3S17 - chains B and C of the 12 polymer chains in the assembly; structure by X-ray diffraction, 3.20 A resolution.

# Chain B
Protein: DNA-directed RNA polymerase II subunit RPB2
Source organism: Saccharomyces cerevisiae
Notes: EC 2.7.7.6
UniProtKB: P08518 (RPB2_YEAST); numbering as in UniProt (aligned over 1-1224)
Chain sequence (1224 residues; each row starts with the number of its first residue):
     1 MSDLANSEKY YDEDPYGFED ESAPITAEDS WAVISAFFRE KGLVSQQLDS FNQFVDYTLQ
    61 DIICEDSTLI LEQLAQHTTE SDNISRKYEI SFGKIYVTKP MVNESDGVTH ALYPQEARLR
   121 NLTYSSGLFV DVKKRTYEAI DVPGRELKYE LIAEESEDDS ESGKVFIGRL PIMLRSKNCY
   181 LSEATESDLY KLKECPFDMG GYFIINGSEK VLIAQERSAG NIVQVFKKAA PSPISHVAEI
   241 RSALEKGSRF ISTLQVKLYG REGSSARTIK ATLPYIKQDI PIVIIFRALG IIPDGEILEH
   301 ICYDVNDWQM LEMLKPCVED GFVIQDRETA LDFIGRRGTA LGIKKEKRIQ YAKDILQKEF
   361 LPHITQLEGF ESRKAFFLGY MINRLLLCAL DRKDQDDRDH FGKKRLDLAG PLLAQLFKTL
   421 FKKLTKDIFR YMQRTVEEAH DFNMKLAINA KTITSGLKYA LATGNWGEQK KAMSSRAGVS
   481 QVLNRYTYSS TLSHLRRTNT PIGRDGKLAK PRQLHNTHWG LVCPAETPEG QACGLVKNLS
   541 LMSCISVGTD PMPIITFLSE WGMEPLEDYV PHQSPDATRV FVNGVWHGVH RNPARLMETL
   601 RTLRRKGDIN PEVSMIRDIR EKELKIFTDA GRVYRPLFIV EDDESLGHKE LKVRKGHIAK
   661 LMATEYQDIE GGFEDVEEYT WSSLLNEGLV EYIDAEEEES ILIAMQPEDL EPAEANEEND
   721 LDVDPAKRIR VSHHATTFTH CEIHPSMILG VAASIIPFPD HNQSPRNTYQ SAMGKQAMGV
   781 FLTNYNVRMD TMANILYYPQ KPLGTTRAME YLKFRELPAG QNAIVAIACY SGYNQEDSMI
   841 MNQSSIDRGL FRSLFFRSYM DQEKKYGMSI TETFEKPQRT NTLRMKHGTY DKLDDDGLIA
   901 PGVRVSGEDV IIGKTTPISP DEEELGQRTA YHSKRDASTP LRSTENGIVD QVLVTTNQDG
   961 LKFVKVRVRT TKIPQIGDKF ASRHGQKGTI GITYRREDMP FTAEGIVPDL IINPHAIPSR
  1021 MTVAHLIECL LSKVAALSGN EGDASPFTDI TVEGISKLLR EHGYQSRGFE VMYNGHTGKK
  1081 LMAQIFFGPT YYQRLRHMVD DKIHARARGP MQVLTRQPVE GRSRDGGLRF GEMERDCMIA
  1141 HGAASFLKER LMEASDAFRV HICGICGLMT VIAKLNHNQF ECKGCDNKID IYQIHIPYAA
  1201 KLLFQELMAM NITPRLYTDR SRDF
Not modelled in the structure: 1-19, 71-88, 142-163, 336-344, 438-445, 503-508, 669-677, 716-721, 920-932
Bound ions: Zn2+: Cys-1163, Cys-1166, Cys-1182, Cys-1185

# Chain C
Protein: DNA-directed RNA polymerase II subunit RPB3
Source organism: Saccharomyces cerevisiae
UniProtKB: P16370 (RPB3_YEAST); residue numbers follow UniProt; this construct covers 1-318
Chain sequence (318 residues; each row starts with the number of its first residue):
     1 MSEEGPQVKI REASKDNVDF ILSNVDLAMA NSLRRVMIAE IPTLAIDSVE VETNTTVLAD
    61 EFIAHRLGLI PLQSMDIEQL EYSRDCFCED HCDKCSVVLT LQAFGESEST TNVYSKDLVI
   121 VSNLMGRNIG HPIIQDKEGN GVLICKLRKG QELKLTCVAK KGIAKEHAKW GPAAAIEFEY
   181 DPWNKLKHTD YWYEQDSAKE WPQSKNCEYE DPPNEGDPFD YKAQADTFYM NVESVGSIPV
   241 DQVVVRGIDT LQKKVASILL ALTQMDQDKV NFASGDNNTA SNMLGSNEDV MMTGAEQDPY
   301 SNASQMGNTG SGGYDNAW
Not modelled in the structure: 1-2, 269-318
Bound ions: Zn2+: Cys-86, Cys-88, Cys-92, Cys-95
UniProt features mapped onto this chain:
  - binding site (Zn(2+)): Cys-86, Cys-88, Cys-92, Cys-95
  - modified residue: Ser-2 (N-acetylserine)
  - natural variant: Ala-30 (A30D: In mutant RPB3-1)
  - mutagenesis: Lys-9 (K9E: Transcript termination readthrough)

# How chain B and chain C interact
Contacting residue pairs (82; chain B residue first):
  Tyr-797(B) with Glu-61(C); Phe-62(C), hydrophobic
  Tyr-798(B) with Phe-62(C), hydrophobic; His-65(C); Arg-66(C), hydrogen bond
  Ser-844(B) with Ala-168(C)
  Asp-847(B) with His-65(C); Leu-69(C); His-167(C), hydrogen bond (backbone-side chain); Ala-168(C), hydrogen bond (side chain-backbone)
  Arg-848(B) with His-65(C); Leu-69(C); Ala-168(C)
  Gly-849(B) with His-65(C)
  Arg-852(B) with His-65(C), hydrogen bond
  Ile-948(B) with Glu-61(C)
  Arg-969(B) with Asp-60(C), salt bridge; Glu-61(C), salt bridge
  Thr-971(B) with Glu-61(C), hydrogen bond
  Arg-995(B) with Lys-165(C)
  Arg-996(B) with Arg-34(C); Ile-38(C); Ala-173(C), hydrogen bond (side chain-backbone); Ala-174(C), hydrogen bond (side chain-backbone)
  Glu-997(B) with Arg-34(C), hydrogen bond (backbone-side chain); Arg-35(C), hydrogen bond (backbone-side chain); Ile-38(C); Ala-39(C)
  Asp-998(B) with Arg-35(C), salt bridge
  Met-999(B) with Arg-34(C)
  Phe-1001(B) with Arg-34(C); Phe-178(C), hydrophobic
  Ala-1003(B) with Glu-177(C); Phe-178(C), hydrogen bond (backbone-backbone)
  Glu-1004(B) with Glu-177(C)
  Gly-1005(B) with Ala-175(C); Ile-176(C)
  Arg-1060(B) with Lys-199(C), hydrogen bond (side chain-backbone); Glu-200(C), hydrogen bond (side chain-backbone); Pro-202(C)
  Gly-1063(B) with Pro-202(C)
  Tyr-1064(B) with Pro-202(C)
  Gln-1065(B) with Glu-200(C); Trp-201(C); Pro-202(C)
  Arg-1067(B) with Glu-194(C), salt bridge
  Phe-1069(B) with Trp-192(C), hydrophobic; Trp-201(C)
  Glu-1070(B) with Trp-201(C)
  Val-1071(B) with Tyr-191(C), hydrophobic
  Tyr-1073(B) with Phe-178(C); Glu-179(C); Tyr-180(C), hydrophobic
  Gly-1075(B) with Asn-31(C); Arg-34(C), hydrogen bond (backbone-side chain); Arg-35(C), hydrogen bond (backbone-side chain)
  His-1076(B) with Asn-31(C), hydrogen bond (backbone-side chain); Arg-35(C)
  Thr-1077(B) with Leu-27(C); Asn-31(C)
  Gly-1078(B) with Leu-27(C); Asn-31(C), hydrogen bond (backbone-side chain); Phe-178(C); Tyr-180(C)
  Lys-1079(B) with Leu-27(C); Tyr-180(C); His-188(C)
  Lys-1080(B) with Tyr-180(C), hydrogen bond (backbone-side chain); Asp-181(C), salt bridge; Asn-184(C); His-188(C)
  Leu-1081(B) with His-188(C); Thr-189(C), hydrogen bond (backbone-side chain)
  Met-1082(B) with Lys-187(C); His-188(C); Thr-189(C); Asp-190(C), hydrogen bond (backbone-backbone)
  Gln-1084(B) with Thr-189(C), hydrogen bond; Asp-190(C), hydrogen bond (side chain-backbone); Tyr-191(C); Trp-192(C); Trp-201(C)
Interface residues without a listed pair, chain B (41 interface residues in all): Tyr-785, Leu-854, Thr-970, Asn-1074
Interface residues without a listed pair, chain C (39 interface residues in all): Val-57, Ala-59, Glu-166

# In short
41 residues of chain B face 39 of chain C across their interface, with 21 hydrogen bonds and 5 salt bridges.
Polar pairs include Arg-969(B)/Asp-60(C), Arg-969(B)/Glu-61(C) and Asp-998(B)/Arg-35(C). From UniProt: 4
Zn2+-binding residues and one mutagenesis site on chain C.
Chain B is DNA-directed RNA polymerase II subunit RPB2 and chain C is DNA-directed RNA polymerase II subunit
RPB3, both from Saccharomyces cerevisiae; the structure, RNA Polymerase II Initiation Complex with a 9-nt RNA,
was determined by X-ray diffraction, deposited together with 3RZD, 3RZO, 3S14, 3S15, 3S16, 3S1M and 5 further
entries.
